7N6A - chains H and K of the 12 polymer chains in the assembly; structure by electron microscopy, 14.30 A resolution (very low resolution: no residue pairs are listed; an interface is given only as per-side residue counts).

[Chain H]
Protein: Spike glycoprotein E2
Organism: Eastern equine encephalitis virus (strain Florida 91-469)
Reference sequence: Q4QXJ7 (POLS_EEEVF); residues 1-420 here correspond to UniProt positions 325-744 (UniProt number = residue number + 324)
Sequence (420 residues; numbered 1 to 420; the number before each row is that of its first residue):
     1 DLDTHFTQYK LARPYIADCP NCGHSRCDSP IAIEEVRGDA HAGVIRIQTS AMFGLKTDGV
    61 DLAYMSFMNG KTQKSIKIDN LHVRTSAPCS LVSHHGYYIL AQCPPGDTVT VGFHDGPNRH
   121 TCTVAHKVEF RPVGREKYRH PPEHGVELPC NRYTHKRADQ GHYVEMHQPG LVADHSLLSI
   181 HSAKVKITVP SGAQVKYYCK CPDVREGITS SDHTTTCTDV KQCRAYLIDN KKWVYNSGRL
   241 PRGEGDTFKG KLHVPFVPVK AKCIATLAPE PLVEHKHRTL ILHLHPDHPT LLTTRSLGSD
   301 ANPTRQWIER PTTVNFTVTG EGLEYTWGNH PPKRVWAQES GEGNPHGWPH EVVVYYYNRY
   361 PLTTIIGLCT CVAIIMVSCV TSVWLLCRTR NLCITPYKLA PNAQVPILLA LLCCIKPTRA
Unresolved in the structure: 352-420
Cystine bridges: C19-C122, C22-C27, C89-C103, C150-C263, C199-C223, C201-C217

[Chain K]
Protein: Spike glycoprotein E1
Organism: Eastern equine encephalitis virus (strain Florida 91-469)
Reference sequence: Q4QXJ7 (POLS_EEEVF); residues 1-441 here correspond to UniProt positions 802-1242 (UniProt number = residue number + 801)
Sequence (441 residues; each row starts with the number of its first residue):
     1 YEHTAVMPNK VGIPYKALVE RPGYAPVHLQ IQLVNTRIIP STNLEYITCK YKTKVPSPVV
    61 KCCGATQCTS KPHPDYQCQV FTGVYPFMWG GAYCFCDTEN TQMSEAYVER SEECSIDHAK
   121 AYKVHTGTVQ AMVNITYGSV SWRSADVYVN GETPAKIGDA KLIIGPLSSA WSPFDNKVVV
   181 YGHEVYNYDF PEYGTGKAGS FGDLQSRTST SNDLYANTNL KLQRPQAGIV HTPFTQAPSG
   241 FERWKRDKGA PLNDVAPFGC SIALEPLRAE NCAVGSIPIS IDIPDAAFTR ISETPTVSDL
   301 ECKITECTYA SDFGGIATVA YKSSKAGNCP IHSPSGVAVI KENDVTLAES GSFTFHFSTA
   361 NIHPAFKLQV CTSAVTCKGD CKPPKDHIVD YPAQHTESFT SAISATAWSW LKVLVGGTSA
   421 FIVLGLIATA VVALVLFFHR H
Unresolved in the structure: 401-441
Cystine bridges: C49-C114, C62-C94, C63-C96, C68-C78, C260-C272, C302-C377, C307-C381, C329-C371

[Interface between chain H and chain K]
At this resolution (14 A) residue pairs are not listed: 20 residues of chain H and 18 of chain K lie at the interface.

[In short]
Chain H and chain K form an interface of 20 and 18 residues respectively.
Here chain H is Spike glycoprotein E2 and chain K is Spike glycoprotein E1, both from Eastern equine
encephalitis virus (strain Florida 91-469). Entry 7N6A (Pre-fusion state 1 of EEEV with localized
reconstruction) was determined by electron microscopy together with 7N69 from the same study.
